Entry 8K49 (electron microscopy, 2.90 A resolution); this record covers chains P and T of the 23 polymer chains in the assembly.

Chain P:
Molecule: VP10
From: Banna virus
Reference sequence: A0A2H4QDD3 (A0A2H4QDD3_9REOV); residue numbers follow UniProt; this construct covers 1-249
Sequence (249 residues; row label = number of the first residue in the row):
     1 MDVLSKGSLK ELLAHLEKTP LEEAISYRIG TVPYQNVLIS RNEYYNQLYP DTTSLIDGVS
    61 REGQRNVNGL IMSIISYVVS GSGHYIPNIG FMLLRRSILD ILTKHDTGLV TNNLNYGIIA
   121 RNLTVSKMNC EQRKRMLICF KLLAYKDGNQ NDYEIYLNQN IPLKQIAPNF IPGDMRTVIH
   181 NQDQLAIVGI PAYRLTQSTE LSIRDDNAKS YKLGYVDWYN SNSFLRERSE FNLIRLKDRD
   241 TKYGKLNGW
Construct notes: conflict Val79 (Ile in A0A2H4QDD3)

Chain T:
Molecule: VP4
From: Banna virus
Reference sequence: B4Y048 (B4Y048_9REOV); residue numbers follow UniProt; this construct covers 1-628
Sequence (628 residues; numbered 1 to 628; the number before each row is that of its first residue):
     1 MAWVTQAYSS GLSQNSIISL TGNDRTVADG TFNSMIMPRA VIANEREHFM KTRIDKIEHD
    61 LNRSAKQEMM DRQSLAEDYN ALNLAVGQEI KLDIATQHQL NRLGSAMYKA DHERETELTD
   121 LINRIRENEV TVNGILENQK AITAAERADL LLEVVASTAK SVSAAGRAAA DGSGVVPVFG
   181 PSVANGIKVG IDIADSVAEA AIAVKESGII TQLNDVYHAF QSVHVAPNDV IKPAAVVAGT
   241 STELIGNLQA IYSRLRSHSD IGFKKATVGD VIPNSYMIKP VNSTEYASWQ LYVIHPVQGS
   301 LGLVVQLMGD ALTYNVFAQY GNTSASEFGK TVLTGGATNT ALEGTKVKFQ TKVTAQQALA
   361 LTMALKDAAS MLSQGELIGY FEQYINLALE PDNLSLQDNM HKYHHLLTSQ NSPIDWNYHD
   421 EEMHKWLDSR KTTNYDAMQK KDGTVIADIH IPKVFNDLRN TTLHCKLEGK QTIAGYTVYE
   481 YLIGPWAHYG DIDYSVVVDT LNEETKWYCE VIGIDGHLLI EKSVQHKPEK ILELTVNDSG
   541 VTSFNGRNHD RLKLKVYVKD SLSVKVFRNW IGINAPRVKT KMFNDHIGVK YDYSHFDKNI
   601 SPAHLTLTDL GWHTWDQYNA GNWTNIKP
Not modelled in the structure: 1
Construct notes: conflict Asn15 (Ser in B4Y048), Leu61 (Ile in B4Y048), Asn62 (Ile in B4Y048), 24 further conflict positions vs the reference (B4Y048) not listed

How chain P and chain T interact:
Contacting residue pairs - 16 pairs, chain P then chain T:
  Pro33(P) - Tyr286(T)
  Glu62(P) - Tyr286(T)  hydrogen bond (backbone-side chain)
  Gly63(P) - Tyr286(T)
  Gln64(P) - Tyr286(T)  hydrogen bond (backbone-side chain)
  Arg65(P) - Asp24(T)
  Arg65(P) - Arg25(T)
  Asn66(P) - Asp24(T)
  Asn66(P) - Arg25(T)
  Val67(P) - Thr26(T)
  Asn88(P) - Ala2(T)
  Ile89(P) - Ala2(T)
  Ile89(P) - Trp3(T)
  Leu93(P) - Val4(T)  hydrophobic
  Thr107(P) - Val4(T)
  Gly108(P) - Val4(T)
  Leu109(P) - Val4(T)
Other interface residues (no listed pair), chain P (15 interface residues in all): Tyr34, Asn113
Other interface residues (no listed pair), chain T (8 interface residues in all): Ala28

In short:
15 residues of chain P and 8 residues of chain T are in contact; the contacts include 2 hydrogen bonds. Polar
contacts include Glu62(P)-Tyr286(T) and Gln64(P)-Tyr286(T).
Chain P is VP10 and chain T is VP4, both from Banna virus; the structure, Structure of partial Banna virus,
was determined by electron microscopy, deposited together with 8K42, 8K43 and 8K4A.
